Entry 6HE5 (electron microscopy, 4.12 A resolution (low resolution: residue-level contacts below are approximate; hydrogen-bond / salt-bridge calls are withheld)); this record covers chains 6 and 7 of the 20 polymer chains in the assembly.

== Chain 6 (and 7) ==
Molecule: Proteasome subunit beta
From: Archaeoglobus fulgidus (strain ATCC 49558 / VC-16 / DSM 4304 / JCM 9628 / NBRC 100126)
Notes: EC 3.4.25.1; chain 7 of this document is another copy of the same molecule, construct and numbering; everything in this record applies to it too
Reference sequence: Q9P996 (PSB_ARCFU); residues 11-213 here = UniProt positions 11-213
Amino-acid sequence (210 residues; numbered 10 to 219; the number before each row is that of its first residue):
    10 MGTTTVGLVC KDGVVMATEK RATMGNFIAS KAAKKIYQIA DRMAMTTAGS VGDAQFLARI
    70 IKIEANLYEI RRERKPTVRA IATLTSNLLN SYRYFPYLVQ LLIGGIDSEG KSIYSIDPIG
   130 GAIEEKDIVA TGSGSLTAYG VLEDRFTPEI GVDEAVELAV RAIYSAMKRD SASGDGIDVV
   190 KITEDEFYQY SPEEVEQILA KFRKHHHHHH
Not modelled in the structure: 10-11, 214-219
Construct notes: initiating methionine (10); expression tag (214-219)
UniProt features mapped onto this chain:
  - active site: Thr12 (Nucleophile)

== How chain 6 and chain 7 interact ==
Contacting residue pairs - 33 pairs, chain 6 then chain 7:
  Asn35(6) with Gly141(7); Ser142(7); Ser144(7)
  Phe36(6) with Gln109(7); Ser124(7); Ala139(7); Thr140(7); Tyr148(7)
  Ile37(6) with Tyr148(7)
  Ala38(6) with Ile132(7)
  Lys40(6) with Ile137(7); Val138(7); Tyr148(7)
  Ala42(6) with Ile132(7)
  Tyr46(6) with Ile132(7)
  Val60(6) with Ile132(7)
  Gly61(6) with Asp126(7); Ile128(7); Gly129(7); Gly130(7)
  Asp62(6) with Ile128(7)
  Gln64(6) with Gly130(7); Ala131(7); Ile132(7)
  Phe65(6) with Asn99(7)
  Arg68(6) with Thr92(7); Ser95(7); Gly130(7); Ala131(7)
  Phe104(6) with Arg102(7); Tyr103(7)
  Tyr106(6) with Asn99(7); Arg102(7)
Interface residues without a listed pair, chain 6 (21 interface residues in all): Met33, Ser39, Ala41, Lys43, Ser59, Pro105
Interface residues without a listed pair, chain 7 (27 interface residues in all): Arg88, Asn96, Glu133, Glu134, Asp136, Leu145

== Summary ==
21 residues of chain 6 face 27 of chain 7 across their interface. Curated annotation (UniProt) lists
active-site residue Thr12(6) on chain 6.
Both chains are Proteasome subunit beta (Archaeoglobus fulgidus (strain ATCC 49558 / VC-16 / DSM 4304 / JCM
9628 / NBRC 100126)). Entry 6HE5 (20S core particle of PAN-proteasomes) was determined by electron microscopy
together with 6HE7, 6HE8, 6HE9, 6HEA, 6HEC and 6HED from the same study.
